3WFD - chains L and C of the 4 polymer chains in the assembly; structure by X-ray diffraction, 2.30 A resolution.

[Chain L]
Protein: antibody fab fragment light chain
From: Mus musculus
Notes: antibody fragment or engineered binder
Amino-acid sequence (213 residues; numbered 1 to 213; the number before each row is that of its first residue):
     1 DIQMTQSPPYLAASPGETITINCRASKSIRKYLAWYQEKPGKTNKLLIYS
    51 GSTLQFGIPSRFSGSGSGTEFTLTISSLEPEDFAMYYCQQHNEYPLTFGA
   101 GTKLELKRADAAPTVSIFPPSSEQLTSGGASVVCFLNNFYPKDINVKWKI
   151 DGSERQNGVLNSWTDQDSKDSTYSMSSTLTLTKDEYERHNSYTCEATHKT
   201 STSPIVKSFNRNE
Disulfide bonds: Cys-23/Cys-88, Cys-134/Cys-194

[Chain C]
Protein: Nitric oxide reductase subunit C
From: Pseudomonas aeruginosa
Reference sequence: Q59646 (NORC_PSEAE); numbering as in UniProt (aligned over 1-146)
Amino-acid sequence (146 residues; row label = number of the first residue in the row):
     1 MSETFTKGMARNIYFGGSVFFILLFLALTYHTEKTLPERTNEAAMSAAVV
    51 RGKLVWEQNNCVGCHTLLGEGAYFAPELGNVVGRRGGEEGFNTFLQAWMK
   101 IQPLNVPGRRAMPQFHLSEGQVDDLAEFLKWSSKIDTNQWPPNKEG
Not modelled in the structure: 1-4
Covalently attached groups: heme c (HEC) linked to Cys-61, Cys-64
Differences from the reference sequence: conflict Lys-100 (Asn in Q59646)
Ion coordination: heme c Fe: His-65, Met-112; Ca2+: Gly-71, Tyr-73 (together with heme) (shared with 1 residue of chain B)
Residues lining bound ligands:
  - 10M (decyl 4-O-alpha-D-glucopyranosyl-1-thio-beta-D-glucopyranoside): Asn-138, Gln-139, Pro-142
  - heme c (HEC): Asn-59, Asn-60, His-65, Phe-74, Ala-75, Pro-76, Leu-78, Val-81, Arg-84, Arg-85, Phe-94, Leu-95, Trp-98, Met-99, Leu-104, Arg-109, Arg-110, Ala-111, Met-112, Pro-113, Phe-115, Leu-125
  - heme (HEM): Gly-71, Ala-72, Tyr-73, Phe-74
Swiss-Prot annotation at these positions:
  - binding site (heme c): Cys-61, Cys-64, His-65

[How chain L and chain C interact]
Residue-residue contacts (9; chain L residue first):
  Arg-30(L) / Pro-107(C)
  Lys-31(L) / Asn-105(C)
  Tyr-32(L) / Asn-105(C)  hydrogen bond (side chain-backbone)
  Tyr-32(L) / Pro-107(C)
  Tyr-49(L) / Ile-101(C)
  Thr-53(L) / Ile-101(C)
  Phe-56(L) / Phe-94(C)  hydrophobic
  Phe-56(L) / Ala-97(C)  hydrophobic
  Phe-56(L) / Trp-98(C)  hydrophobic
Interface residues without a listed pair, chain L (7 interface residues in all): Ser-50
Interface residues without a listed pair, chain C (8 interface residues in all): Arg-85, Leu-104

[In short]
The interface between chain L and chain C involves 7 residues on one side and 8 on the other, with 1 hydrogen
bond. The hydrogen-bonded pair is Tyr-32(L)/Asn-105(C). Bound to chain C: heme and compound 10M. Covalently
linked heme c: at Cys-61(C).
Chain L is antibody fab fragment light chain (Mus musculus) and chain C is Nitric oxide reductase subunit C
(Pseudomonas aeruginosa); the structure, Reduced and acetaldoxime-bound cytochrome c-dependent nitric oxide
reductase (cNOR) from Pseudomonas aeruginosa in complex with antibody ..., was determined by X-ray diffraction
together with 3WFB, 3WFC and 3WFE from the same study.
